PDB entry 6OIJ | electron microscopy, 3.30 A resolution | chains A and R of the 5 polymer chains in the assembly

# Chain A
Molecule: Guanine nucleotide-binding protein G(i) subunit alpha-1, Guanine nucleotide-binding protein subunit alpha-11
From: Homo sapiens
Notes: engineered mutation(s): chimeric protein between G-alpha1i(1-29) and G-alpha11(30-)
Reference sequence: chimeric construct of A0A3B3ITX3, P29992: residues 1-29 from A0A3B3ITX3 (A0A3B3ITX3_HUMAN) positions 1-29 (same numbers); residues 36-359 from P29992 positions 36-359 (same numbers)
Sequence (353 residues; numbered 1 to 359; 6 numbers in that range are skipped by the numbering (no residue carries them; nothing is unmodelled there); the number before each row is that of its first residue):
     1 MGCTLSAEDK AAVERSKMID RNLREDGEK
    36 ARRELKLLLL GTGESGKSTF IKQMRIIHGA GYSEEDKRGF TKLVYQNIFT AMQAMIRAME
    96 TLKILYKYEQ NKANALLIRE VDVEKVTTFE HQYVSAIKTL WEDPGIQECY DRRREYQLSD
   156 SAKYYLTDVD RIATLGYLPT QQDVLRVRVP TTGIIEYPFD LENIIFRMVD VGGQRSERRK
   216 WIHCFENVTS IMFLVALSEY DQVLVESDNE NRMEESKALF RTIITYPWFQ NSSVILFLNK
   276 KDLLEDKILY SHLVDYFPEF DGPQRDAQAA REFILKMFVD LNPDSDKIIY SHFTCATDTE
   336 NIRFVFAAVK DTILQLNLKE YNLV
Unresolved in the structure: 1-2, 65-186, 239-242
UniProt features mapped onto this chain:
  - region: Lys41 to Thr54 (G1 motif), Asp178 to Thr186 (G2 motif), Phe201 to Arg210 (G3 motif), Ile270 to Asp277 (G4 motif), Thr329 to Thr334 (G5 motif)
  - binding site (GTP): Gly46 to Ser53, Leu180 to Arg183, Asn274 to Asp277, Ala331
  - binding site (Mg(2+)): Ser53, Thr186
  - modified residue: Gln209 (Deamidated glutamine)
Reported in the primary citation:
  - conformationally variable residues (helix shift): Phe341
  - contacts within the chain: Gln58-Ala331 (hydrogen bond)

# Chain R
Molecule: Muscarinic acetylcholine receptor M1
From: Homo sapiens
Reference sequence: P11229 (ACM1_HUMAN); the construct lacks a stretch of the UniProt sequence and is renumbered around it, so the offset changes along the chain: 2-227 = UniProt 2-227; 340-344 = UniProt 228-232; 345-460 = UniProt 345-460
Sequence (363 residues; each row starts with the number of its first residue; note: 112 numbers in that range are skipped by the numbering (no residue carries them; nothing is unmodelled there); numbers below 1 keep their minus sign (Asp-8 is residue -8)):
    -8 DYKDDDDAAA QTSAPPAVSP QITVLAPGKG PWQVAFIGIT TGLLSLATVT GNLLVLISFK
    52 VNTELKTVNN YFLLSLACAD LIIGTFSMNL YTTYLLMGHW ALGTLACDLW LALDYVASQA
   112 SVMNLLLISF DRYFSVTRPL SYRAKRTPRR AALMIGLAWL VSFVLWAPAI LFWQYLVGER
   172 TVLAGQCYIQ FLSQPIITFG TAMAAFYLPV TVMCTLYWRI YRETENRARE LAALQG
   340 SETPGGKEQL AKRKTFSLVK EKKAARTLSA ILLAFILTWT PYNIMVLVST FCKDCVPETL
   400 WELGYWLCYV NSTINPMCYA LCNKAFRDTF RLLLLCRWDK RRWRKIPKRP GSVHRTPSRQ
   460 CHHHHHH
Unresolved in the structure: -8 to 21, 340-359, 447-466
Sequence notes: expression tag (-8 to 1, 461-466); engineered mutation Gln2 (Asn in P11229), Gln12 (Asn in P11229), Gln110 (Asn in P11229)
UniProt features mapped onto this chain:
  - site: Glu170 (Subtype-specific residue that binds to snake venom muscarinic toxin 7), Thr172 (Binds to snake venom muscarinic toxin 7), Leu174 (Subtype-specific residue that binds to snake venom muscarinic toxin 7), Glu397 (Subtype-specific residue that binds to snake venom muscarinic toxin 7), Glu401 (Subtype-specific residue that binds to snake venom muscarinic toxin 7)
  - modified residue: Thr342 (Phosphothreonine), Thr428 (Phosphothreonine), Ser451 (Phosphoserine), Thr455 (Phosphothreonine), Ser457 (Phosphoserine)
Cystine bridges: Cys391-Cys394
Small-molecule neighbours: Iperoxo (IXO; 4-(4,5-dihydro-1,2-oxazol-3-yloxy)-N,N,N-trimethylbut-2-yn-1-aminium): Asp105, Tyr106, Ser109, Gln110, Val113, Trp157, Ala196, Phe197, Trp378, Tyr381, Asn382, Tyr404, Cys407, Tyr408
Reported in the primary citation:
  - conformationally variable residues (helix shift, loop rearrangement): Tyr179, Ser388
  - mutagenesis - N110Q: unchanged binding to Iperoxo
  - mutagenesis - L131A: decreased signaling with Guanine nucleotide-binding protein G(i) subunit alpha-1, Guanine nucleotide-binding protein subunit alpha-11 (chain A)

# Interface between chain A and chain R
Residue-residue contacts - 49 pairs, chain A then chain R:
  Arg37(A) with Arg134(R), hydrogen bond (side chain-backbone); Ala135(R), hydrogen bond (side chain-backbone); Arg137(R)
  Leu40(A) with Leu131(R), hydrophobic; Arg134(R)
  Ile199(A) with Ala135(R), hydrophobic
  Leu310(A) with Gly227(R)
  Ile323(A) with Leu222(R), hydrophobic; Gln226(R)
  Ile324(A) with Gln226(R)
  Tyr325(A) with Leu225(R), hydrophobic
  Ser326(A) with Leu225(R); Gln226(R); Gly227(R)
  Phe328(A) with Gly227(R)
  Phe339(A) with Leu225(R)
  Phe341(A) with Leu131(R), hydrophobic
  Ala342(A) with Leu225(R), hydrophobic
  Lys345(A) with Pro130(R); Leu131(R)
  Asp346(A) with Arg218(R), salt bridge; Leu222(R); Leu225(R)
  Ile348(A) with Pro130(R), hydrophobic; Leu131(R), hydrophobic; Arg134(R)
  Leu349(A) with Val127(R); Arg218(R)
  Gln350(A) with Arg218(R), hydrogen bond
  Asn352(A) with Ser126(R), hydrogen bond (side chain-backbone)
  Leu353(A) with Val127(R), hydrophobic; Thr215(R); Arg218(R)
  Glu355(A) with Asn60(R), hydrogen bond; Cys421(R); Asn422(R)
  Tyr356(A) with Asp122(R); Arg123(R); Ser126(R), hydrogen bond; Val127(R), hydrophobic; Cys421(R)
  Asn357(A) with Lys362(R); Thr366(R); Cys421(R)
  Leu358(A) with Ile211(R), hydrophobic; Thr215(R); Ala363(R), hydrophobic; Thr366(R)
  Val359(A) with Arg218(R)
Also at the interface, not in a pair above, chain A (30 interface residues in all): Glu28, Arg38, His327, Ala343, Val344, Lys354
Also at the interface, not in a pair above, chain R (27 interface residues in all): Thr138, Pro139, Leu367, Lys423, Arg426
The authors on this interface:
  - residue pairs: Arg37(A)-Arg134(R) (hydrogen bond)
  - interface residues, chain R: Leu131(R)
  - hot spots on chain R (mutagenesis) - L131A: decreased binding to Guanine nucleotide-binding protein G(i) subunit alpha-1, Guanine nucleotide-binding protein subunit alpha-11 (chain A)

# Overview
30 residues of chain A and 27 residues of chain R are in contact, with 6 hydrogen bonds and 1 salt bridge.
Polar pairs include Asp346(A)-Arg218(R), Arg37(A)-Arg134(R) and Arg37(A)-Ala135(R). The paper describes a
hydrogen bond between Arg37(A) and Arg134(R). The paper reports that L131A of chain R reduces signaling with
Guanine nucleotide-binding protein G(i) subunit alpha-1, Guanine nucleotide-binding protein subunit alpha-11
(chain A); the interface residue Leu131(R).
Here chain A is Guanine nucleotide-binding protein G(i) subunit alpha-1, Guanine nucleotide-binding protein
subunit alpha-11 and chain R is Muscarinic acetylcholine receptor M1, both from Homo sapiens. Entry 6OIJ
(Muscarinic acetylcholine receptor 1-G11 protein complex) was determined by electron microscopy together with
6OIK from the same study.
